Entry 4BH7 (X-ray diffraction, 2.89 A resolution); this record covers chains B and P of the 3 polymer chains in the assembly.

Chain B:
Name: Anti-ars murine germline monoclonal antibody 36-65
Source organism: Mus musculus
Notes: fragment: antigen binding fragment; antibody fragment or engineered binder
Sequence (222 residues; row label = number of the first residue in the row):
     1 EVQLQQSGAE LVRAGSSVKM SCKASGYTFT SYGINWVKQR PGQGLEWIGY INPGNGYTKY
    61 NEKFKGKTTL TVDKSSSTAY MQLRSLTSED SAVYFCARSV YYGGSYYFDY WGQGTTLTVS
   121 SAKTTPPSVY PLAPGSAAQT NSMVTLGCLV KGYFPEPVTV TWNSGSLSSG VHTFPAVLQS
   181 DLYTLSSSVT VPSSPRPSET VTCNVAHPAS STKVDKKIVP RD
Unresolved in the structure: 137-140
Disulfides: Cys22-Cys96, Cys148-Cys203

Chain P:
Name: Dodecapeptide antigen
Sequence (12 residues; each row starts with the number of its first residue; numbering starts at 0):
     0 PPYPAWHAPG NI
Unresolved in the structure: 0, 10-11

Interface between chain B and chain P:
Pairs across the interface (9; chain B residue first):
  Tyr50(B) with Trp5(P)
  Tyr57(B) with Pro3(P); Ala4(P)
  Lys59(B) with Tyr2(P), hydrogen bond; Pro3(P), hydrogen bond (side chain-backbone)
  Lys65(B) with Tyr2(P), hydrogen bond
  Gly104(B) with His6(P), hydrogen bond (backbone-side chain)
  Ser105(B) with His6(P)
  Tyr106(B) with Trp5(P)
Interface residues without a listed pair, chain P (6 interface residues in all): Gly9

Summary:
7 residues of chain B and 6 residues of chain P are in contact, with 4 hydrogen bonds. Among the polar pairs
are Lys59(B)-Tyr2(P), Lys59(B)-Pro3(P) and Lys65(B)-Tyr2(P).
Chain B is Anti-ars murine germline monoclonal antibody 36-65 (Mus musculus) and chain P is Dodecapeptide
antigen; the structure, Crystal structure of germline antibody 36-65 in complex with peptide ppypawhapgni, was
determined by X-ray diffraction (same publication as 4BH8).
